Entry 9BQ3 (electron microscopy, 2.80 A resolution); this record covers chains B and G of the 7 polymer chains in the assembly.

# Chain B
Molecule: Guanine nucleotide-binding protein G(I)/G(S)/G(T) subunit beta-1
Source organism: Homo sapiens
UniProtKB: P62873 (GBB1_HUMAN); residue numbers follow UniProt; this construct covers 2-340
Chain sequence (350 residues; each row starts with the number of its first residue; numbers below 1 keep their minus sign (Met-9 is residue -9)):
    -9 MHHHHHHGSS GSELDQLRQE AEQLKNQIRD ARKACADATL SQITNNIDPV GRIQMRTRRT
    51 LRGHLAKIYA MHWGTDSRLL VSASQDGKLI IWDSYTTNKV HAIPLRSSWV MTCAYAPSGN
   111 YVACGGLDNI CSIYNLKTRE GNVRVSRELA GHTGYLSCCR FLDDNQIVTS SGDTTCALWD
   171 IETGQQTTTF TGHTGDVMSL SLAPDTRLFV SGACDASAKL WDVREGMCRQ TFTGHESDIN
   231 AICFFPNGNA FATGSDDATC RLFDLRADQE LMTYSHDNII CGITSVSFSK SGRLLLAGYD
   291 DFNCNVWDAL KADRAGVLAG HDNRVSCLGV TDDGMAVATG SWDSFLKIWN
Unresolved in the structure: -9 to 1
Construct notes: expression tag (-9 to 1)
Swiss-Prot annotation at these positions:
  - modified residue: Ser2 (N-acetylserine), His266 (Phosphohistidine)
  - natural variant: Leu30 (L30F: In MRD42; uncertain significance), Arg52 (R52G: In MRD42), Gly64 (G64V: In MRD42), Asp76 (D76E: In MRD42; D76G: In MRD42), Gly77 (G77S: In MRD42), Lys78 (K78R: In MRD42), Ile80 (I80N: In MRD42; I80T: In MRD42), His91 (H91R: In MRD42; uncertain significance), Ala92 (A92T: In MRD42), Pro94 (P94S: In MRD42), Leu95 (L95P: In MRD42), Arg96 (R96L: In MRD42), 5 further natural variant entries in UniProt

# Chain G
Molecule: Guanine nucleotide-binding protein G(I)/G(S)/G(O) subunit gamma-2
Source organism: Homo sapiens
UniProtKB: P59768 (GBG2_HUMAN); residues 1-71 here = UniProt positions 1-71
Chain sequence (71 residues; numbered 1 to 71; the number before each row is that of its first residue):
     1 MASNNTASIA QARKLVEQLK MEANIDRIKV SKAAADLMAY CEAHAKEDPL LTPVPASENP
    61 FREKKFFCAI L
Unresolved in the structure: 1-7, 63-71
Swiss-Prot annotation at these positions:
  - modified residue: Ala2 (N-acetylalanine), Cys68 (Cysteine methyl ester)
  - lipidation: Cys68 (S-geranylgeranyl cysteine)

# Interface between chain B and chain G
Pairs across the interface (76; chain B residue first):
  Leu4(B) with Ile9(G), hydrophobic; Ala12(G), hydrophobic
  Leu7(B) with Ala12(G), hydrophobic; Arg13(G); Val16(G)
  Glu10(B) with Val16(G)
  Leu14(B) with Leu19(G); Lys20(G); Ala23(G), hydrophobic
  Lys15(B) with Leu19(G)
  Ile18(B) with Leu19(G), hydrophobic; Arg27(G)
  Ala24(B) with Lys29(G), hydrogen bond (backbone-side chain)
  Cys25(B) with Arg27(G); Ile28(G); Lys29(G); Val30(G), hydrogen bond (backbone-backbone)
  Ala26(B) with Val30(G), hydrophobic
  Asp27(B) with Lys29(G); Val30(G); Ser31(G), hydrogen bond (side chain-backbone)
  Ala28(B) with Val30(G)
  Leu30(B) with Ala34(G), hydrophobic
  Ile33(B) with Ala34(G), hydrophobic; Met38(G)
  Thr34(B) with Met38(G)
  Ile37(B) with Met38(G), hydrophobic
  Ile43(B) with Leu50(G)
  Met45(B) with Leu50(G), hydrophobic
  Arg48(B) with Asn59(G); Phe61(G), hydrogen bond (side chain-backbone)
  Arg49(B) with Pro60(G); Phe61(G); Arg62(G)
  Ser84(B) with Phe61(G)
  Tyr85(B) with Pro60(G); Phe61(G), hydrophobic
  Cys218(B) with Gln18(G), hydrogen bond (backbone-side chain)
  Arg219(B) with Glu22(G)
  Thr221(B) with Glu22(G), hydrogen bond
  Phe235(B) with Leu37(G), hydrophobic; Tyr40(G), hydrophobic; Cys41(G), hydrophobic
  Pro236(B) with Tyr40(G)
  Asn237(B) with Tyr40(G)
  Ala240(B) with Leu37(G), hydrophobic
  Leu252(B) with Leu37(G), hydrophobic
  Asp254(B) with Ala33(G)
  Arg256(B) with Arg27(G); Ile28(G); Asp36(G), salt bridge
  Ala257(B) with Ile28(G); Val30(G), hydrophobic
  Asp258(B) with Ile25(G); Arg27(G), salt bridge
  Gln259(B) with Val30(G)
  Leu261(B) with Val30(G), hydrophobic
  Ser279(B) with Asp48(G)
  Lys280(B) with Tyr40(G); Asp48(G)
  Ser281(B) with Tyr40(G); Cys41(G), hydrogen bond (side chain-backbone); His44(G); Ala45(G); Asp48(G), hydrogen bond (backbone-side chain)
  Gly282(B) with Cys41(G)
  Arg283(B) with Cys41(G)
  Leu284(B) with Leu50(G); Leu51(G), hydrophobic
  Leu300(B) with Leu37(G), hydrophobic
  Gly324(B) with Pro49(G); Leu50(G)
  Ala326(B) with Phe61(G), hydrophobic
  Val327(B) with Leu50(G), hydrophobic
  Ile338(B) with Phe61(G), hydrophobic
  Asn340(B) with Asn59(G), hydrogen bond
Interface residues without a listed pair, chain B (59 interface residues in all): Ala11, Gln17, Ala21, Arg22, Thr29, Val40, Trp63, Lys209, Met217, Gln220, Asp323, Met325
Interface residues without a listed pair, chain G (38 interface residues in all): Ser8, Leu15, Met21, Asp26, Glu47, Glu58

# Summary
The interface between chain B and chain G involves 59 residues on one side and 38 on the other; the contacts
include 9 hydrogen bonds and 2 salt bridges. Among the polar pairs are Arg256(B)-Asp36(G), Asp258(B)-Arg27(G)
and Ala24(B)-Lys29(G).
Chain B is Guanine nucleotide-binding protein G(I)/G(S)/G(T) subunit beta-1 and chain G is Guanine
nucleotide-binding protein G(I)/G(S)/G(O) subunit gamma-2, both from Homo sapiens; the structure, Human
Amylin2 Receptor in Complex with Gs and Cagrilintide, was determined by electron microscopy, deposited
together with 9BLB, 9BLC, 9BLW, 9BP3, 9BTW, 9BUB and 3 further entries.
